7B0O - chain A; structure by X-ray diffraction, 2.33 A resolution.

# Chain A
Protein: Hypothetical Membrane Spanning Protein
From: Bacillus cereus (strain ATCC 14579 / DSM 31 / JCM 2152 / NBRC 15305 / NCIMB 9373 / NRRL B-3711)
UniProt: Q813T3 (Q813T3_BACCR); residue numbers follow UniProt; this construct covers 1-218
Amino-acid sequence (237 residues; each row starts with the number of its first residue; note: 1 number in that range is skipped by the numbering (no residue carries it; nothing is unmodelled there); numbers below 1 keep their minus sign (Met-19 is residue -19)):
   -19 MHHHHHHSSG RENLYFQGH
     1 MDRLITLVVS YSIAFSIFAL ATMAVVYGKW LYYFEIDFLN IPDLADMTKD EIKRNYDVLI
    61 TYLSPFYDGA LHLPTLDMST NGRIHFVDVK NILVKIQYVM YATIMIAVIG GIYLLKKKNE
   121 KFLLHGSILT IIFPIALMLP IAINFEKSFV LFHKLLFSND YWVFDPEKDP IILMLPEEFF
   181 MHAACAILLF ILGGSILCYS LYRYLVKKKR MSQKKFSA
Unresolved in the structure: -19 to -7, 211-218
Construct notes: initiating methionine (-19); expression tag (-18 to -1)
What the authors report for this chain:
  - catalytic residues: His85, His153 (from molecular simulation)
  - mutagenesis - L59N, H85A, H85E, H85N, H85Q, H85R, K90A, H153A, H153N, H153Q, H153R, F157A: abolished catalytic activity
  - mutagenesis - H85D: abolished expression
  - mutagenesis - F86T, H153D, H153E: decreased catalytic activity

# In short
From the paper: catalytic residues His85 and His153; L59N, H85A and H85E, among others, abolish catalytic
activity; 16 substitutions were tested in all.
Chain A is Hypothetical Membrane Spanning Protein (Bacillus cereus (strain ATCC 14579 / DSM 31 / JCM 2152 /
NBRC 15305 / NCIMB 9373 / NRRL B-3711)); the structure, In meso structure of the membrane integral lipoprotein
intramolecular transacylase Lit from Bacillus cereus in space ..., was determined by X-ray diffraction
together with 7B0P, 7B0Q and 7B0R from the same study.
